Entry 6V69 (electron microscopy, 4.20 A resolution (low resolution: residue-level contacts below are approximate; hydrogen-bond / salt-bridge calls are withheld)); this record covers chains J and I.

[Chain J]
Name: Gamma-tubulin complex component 5
From: Homo sapiens
Reference sequence: Q96RT8 (GCP5_HUMAN); numbering as in UniProt (aligned over 1-1024)
Amino-acid sequence (1024 residues; row label = number of the first residue in the row):
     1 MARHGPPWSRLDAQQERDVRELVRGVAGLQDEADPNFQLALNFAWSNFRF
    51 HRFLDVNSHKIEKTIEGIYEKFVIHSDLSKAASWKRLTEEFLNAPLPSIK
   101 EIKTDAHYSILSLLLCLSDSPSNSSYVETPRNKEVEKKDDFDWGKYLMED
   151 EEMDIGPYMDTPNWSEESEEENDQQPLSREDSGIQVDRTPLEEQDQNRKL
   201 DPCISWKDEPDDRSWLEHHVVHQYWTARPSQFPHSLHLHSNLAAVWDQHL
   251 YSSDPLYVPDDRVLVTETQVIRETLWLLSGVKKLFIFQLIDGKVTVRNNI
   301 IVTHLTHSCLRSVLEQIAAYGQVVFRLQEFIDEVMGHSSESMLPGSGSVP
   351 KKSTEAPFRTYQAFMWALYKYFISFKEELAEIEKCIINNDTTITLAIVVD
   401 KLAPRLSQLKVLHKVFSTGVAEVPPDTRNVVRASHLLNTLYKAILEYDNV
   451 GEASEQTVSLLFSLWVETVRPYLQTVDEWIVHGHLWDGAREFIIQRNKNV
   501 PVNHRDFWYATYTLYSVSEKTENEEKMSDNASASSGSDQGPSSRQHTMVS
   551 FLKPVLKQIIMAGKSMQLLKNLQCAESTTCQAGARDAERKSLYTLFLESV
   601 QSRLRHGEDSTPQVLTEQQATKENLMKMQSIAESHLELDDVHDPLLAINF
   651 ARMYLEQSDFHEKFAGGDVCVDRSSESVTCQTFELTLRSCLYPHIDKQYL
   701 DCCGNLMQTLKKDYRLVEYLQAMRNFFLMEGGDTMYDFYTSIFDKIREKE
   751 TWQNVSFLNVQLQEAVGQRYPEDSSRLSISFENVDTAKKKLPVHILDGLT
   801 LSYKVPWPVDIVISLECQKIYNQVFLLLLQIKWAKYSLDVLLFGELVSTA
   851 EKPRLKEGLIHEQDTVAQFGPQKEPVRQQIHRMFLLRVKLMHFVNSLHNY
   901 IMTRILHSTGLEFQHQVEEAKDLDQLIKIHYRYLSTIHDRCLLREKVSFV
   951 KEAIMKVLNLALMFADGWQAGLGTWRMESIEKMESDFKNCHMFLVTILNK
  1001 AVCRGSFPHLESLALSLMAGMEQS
Unresolved in the structure: 1-259, 337-356, 389-390, 423-426, 449-454, 497-546, 573-636, 649-681, 729-732, 745-752, 765-795, 843-878, 969-978, 1002-1006, 1017-1024

[Chain I]
Name: Gamma-tubulin complex component 4
From: Homo sapiens
Reference sequence: Q9UGJ1 (GCP4_HUMAN); the construct has insertions or renumbered stretches relative to UniProt, so the offset changes along the chain: 1-422 = UniProt 1-422; 446-666 = UniProt 447-667
Amino-acid sequence (667 residues; row label = number of the first residue in the row; note: 23 numbers in that range are skipped by the numbering (no residue carries them; nothing is unmodelled there); a row labelled like 422A-422X holds insertion residues (422A, then the next letters in order)):
     1 MIHELLLALSGYPGSIFTWNKRSGLQVSQDFPFLHPSETSVLNRLCRLGT
    51 DYIRFTEFIEQYTGHVQQQDHHPSQQGQGGLHGIYLRAFCTGLDSVLQPY
   101 RQALLDLEQEFLGDPHLSISHVNYFLDQFQLLFPSVMVVVEQIKSQKIHG
   151 CQILETVYKHSCGGLPPVRSALEKILAVCHGVMYKQLSAWMLHGLLLDQH
   201 EEFFIKQGPSSGNVSAQPEEDEEDLGIGGLTGKQLRELQDLRLIEEENML
   251 APSLKQFSLRVEILPSYIPVRVAEKILFVGESVQMFENQNVNLTRKGSIL
   301 KNQEDTFAAELHRLKQQPLFSLVDFEQVVDRIRSTVAEHLWKLMVEESDL
   351 LGQLKIIKDFYLLGRGELFQAFIDTAQHMLKTPPTAVTEHDVNVAFQQSA
   401 HKVLLDDDNLLPLLHLTIEYHG
422A-422X KEHKADATQAREGPSRETSPREAP
   446 ASGWAALGLSYKVQWPLHILFTPAVLEKYNVVFKYLLSVRRVQAELQHCW
   496 ALQMQRKHLKSNQTDAIKWRLRNHMAFLVDNLQYYLQVDVLESQFSQLLH
   546 QINSTRDFESIRLAHDHFLSNLLAQSFILLKPVFHCLNEILDLCHSFCSL
   596 VSQNLGPLDERGAAQLSILVKGFSRQSSLLFKILSSVRNHQINSDLAQLL
   646 LRLDYNKYYTQAGGTLGSFGM
Unresolved in the structure: 64-80, 207-255, 288-300, 422A-422X, 504-507, 631-637, 657-666

[How chain J and chain I interact]
Residue-residue contacts (18; chain J residue first):
  Leu305(J) - His3(I)
  Leu305(J) - Glu4(I)
  Leu305(J) - Leu7(I)
  Thr306(J) - Glu4(I)
  Thr306(J) - Ser15(I)
  Ser308(J) - Gly14(I)
  Ser308(J) - Ser15(I)
  Cys309(J) - Glu4(I)
  Cys309(J) - Gly14(I)
  Ser312(J) - Tyr12(I)
  Val313(J) - Tyr12(I)
  Gln316(J) - Tyr12(I)
  Thr394(J) - His3(I)
  Ala396(J) - Leu105(I)
  Asp448(J) - Arg87(I)
  Asp448(J) - Lys185(I)
  Leu685(J) - Leu197(I)
  Thr686(J) - His193(I)
Other interface residues (no listed pair), chain J (17 interface residues in all): Thr392, Asp400, Glu446, Tyr447, Glu1011
Other interface residues (no listed pair), chain I (20 interface residues in all): Pro13, Ile16, Gln98, Arg101, Glu108, Gln109, Leu112, Leu195, His390

[Overview]
17 residues of chain J and 20 residues of chain I are in contact.
Chain J is Gamma-tubulin complex component 5 and chain I is Gamma-tubulin complex component 4, both from Homo
sapiens; the structure, Structures of GCP4 and GCP5 in the native human gamma-tubulin ring complex, was
determined by electron microscopy together with 6V5V, 6V6B and 6V6C from the same study.
